PDB entry 7M8C | X-ray diffraction, 1.85 A resolution | chains A and T of the 3 polymer chains in the assembly

[Chain A]
Molecule: DNA polymerase eta
Source organism: Homo sapiens
Notes: EC 2.7.7.7
UniProtKB: Q9Y253 (POLH_HUMAN); residues 1-432 here = UniProt positions 1-432
Chain sequence (435 residues; each row starts with the number of its first residue; numbers below 1 keep their minus sign (Gly-2 is residue -2)):
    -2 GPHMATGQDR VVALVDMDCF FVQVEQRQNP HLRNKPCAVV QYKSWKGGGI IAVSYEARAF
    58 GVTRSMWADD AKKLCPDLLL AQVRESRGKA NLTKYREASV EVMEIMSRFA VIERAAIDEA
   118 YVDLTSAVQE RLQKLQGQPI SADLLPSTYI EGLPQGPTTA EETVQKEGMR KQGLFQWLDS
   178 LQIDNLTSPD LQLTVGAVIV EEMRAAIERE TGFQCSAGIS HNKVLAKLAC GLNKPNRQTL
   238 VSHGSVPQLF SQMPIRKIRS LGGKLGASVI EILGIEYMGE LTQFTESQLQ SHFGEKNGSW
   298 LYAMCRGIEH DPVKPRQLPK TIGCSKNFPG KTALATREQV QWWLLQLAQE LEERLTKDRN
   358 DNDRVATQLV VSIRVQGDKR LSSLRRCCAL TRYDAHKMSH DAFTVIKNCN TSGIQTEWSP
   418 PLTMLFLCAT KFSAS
Disordered / not traced: 155-159
Differences from the reference sequence: expression tag (-2 to 0); engineered mutation Ala113 (Ser in Q9Y253)
Metal / ion sites: Mg2+ site 1: Asp13, Asp115, Glu116 (together with 2'-deoxyadenosine 5'-triphosphate) (shared with 2 residues of chain P); Ca2+: Asp13, Met14, Asp115 (together with 2'-deoxyadenosine 5'-triphosphate); Mg2+ site 2: Asp13, Met14, Asp115 (together with diphosphate) (shared with 1 residue of chain P)
Ligand contacts:
  - : Asp13, Met14, Asp15, Cys16, Asp115
  - diphosphate / 2'-deoxyadenosine 5'-triphosphate: Asp13, Met14, Asp15, Cys16, Phe17, Phe18, Ile48, Ala49, Tyr52, Arg55, Arg61, Ile114, Asp115, Lys231
Curated features (UniProtKB/Swiss-Prot):
  - binding site (Mg(2+)): Asp13, Met14, Asp115, Glu116
  - binding site (Mn(2+)): Asp13, Met14, Asp115, Glu116
  - binding site (a 2'-deoxyribonucleoside 5'-triphosphate): Arg61
  - natural variant: Val37 (deletion: In XPV), Leu75 (deletion: In XPV), Arg93 (R93P: In XPV), Arg111 (R111H: In XPV), Thr122 (T122P: In XPV), Gly153 (G153D: In a breast cancer sample), Thr191 (T191P: In XPV), Gly263 (G263V: In XPV), Val266 (V266D: In XPV), Gly295 (G295R: In XPV), Arg361 (R361S: In XPV)
  - mutagenesis: Tyr52 (Y52A/F: Reduces DNA polymerase activity; Y52E: Reduces DNA polymerase activity. Increases fidelity of replication and reduces translesion bypass), Arg61 (R61A: Reduces enzymatic activity by two-thirds), Ser62 (S62G: Increased DNA polymerase activity and translesion bypass compared to wild-type), Ala68 (A68S/V: Severe reduction in thymine dimer translesion bypass), Asn324 to Pro326 (Reduces binding to chromatin and to monoubiquitinated PCNA. Abolishes binding to monoubiquitinated PCNA; when associated with 705-E--H-713 Del)
From the paper describing this entry:
  - mutagenesis - S113A: unchanged catalytic activity with the 9-nt DNA/RNA hybrid strand
  - mutagenesis - S113A: unchanged catalytic activity on RNA-terminated primers
  - mutagenesis - S113A: unchanged catalytic activity on 2'F-dA
  - mutagenesis - S113A: decreased binding to Mg2+ (from molecular simulation)
  - mutagenesis - S113A: decreased binding to incoming nucleotide

[Chain T]
Molecule: 12-nt DNA strand
Sequence (12 nucleotides; each row starts with the number of its first residue):
     1 CATTTTGACG CT
Ligand contacts: diphosphate / 2'-deoxyadenosine 5'-triphosphate: DT3, DT4, DT5

[Interface between chain A and chain T]
Pairs across the interface (42; chain A residue first):
  Gln38(A) with DT3(T), base contact; DT4(T), hydrogen bond to the base; DT5(T), sugar contact
  Tyr39(A) with DT4(T), phosphate contact; DT5(T), hydrogen bond to the phosphate
  Trp42(A) with DA2(T), stacking on the base
  Gly46(A) with DT3(T), base contact
  Ile47(A) with DT3(T), base contact
  Arg61(A) with DT3(T), base contact
  Ser62(A) with DT3(T), hydrogen bond to the base
  Trp64(A) with DA2(T), phosphate contact; DT3(T), phosphate contact
  Lys86(A) with DT6(T), salt bridge to the phosphate
  Leu89(A) with DT5(T), phosphate contact; DT6(T), phosphate contact
  Arg93(A) with DT6(T), salt bridge to the phosphate; DG7(T), salt bridge to the phosphate
  Lys293(A) with DG10(T), salt bridge to the phosphate
  Lys311(A) with DC9(T), phosphate contact
  Arg313(A) with DA8(T), salt bridge to the phosphate; DC9(T), salt bridge to the phosphate
  Pro316(A) with DA8(T), phosphate contact
  Lys317(A) with DA8(T), hydrogen bond to the phosphate; DC9(T), salt bridge to the phosphate
  Thr318(A) with DG7(T), sugar contact; DA8(T), hydrogen bond to the phosphate
  Ile319(A) with DG7(T), phosphate contact
  Gly320(A) with DT6(T), sugar contact; DG7(T), hydrogen bond to the phosphate
  Cys321(A) with DT6(T), phosphate contact
  Ser322(A) with DT5(T), sugar contact; DT6(T), hydrogen bond to the phosphate
  Lys323(A) with DT5(T), salt bridge to the phosphate
  Asn324(A) with DT4(T), hydrogen bond to the phosphate; DT5(T), hydrogen bond to the phosphate
  Pro326(A) with DA2(T), base contact; DT4(T), phosphate contact
  Gly327(A) with DC1(T), phosphate contact; DA2(T), phosphate contact
  Thr329(A) with DA2(T), base contact
  Arg351(A) with DT6(T), salt bridge to the phosphate; DG7(T), salt bridge to the phosphate
Other interface residues (no listed pair), chain A (32 interface residues in all): Ile48, Ala87, Arg111, Leu315, Glu347
Other interface residues (no listed pair), chain T (11 interface residues in all): DC11

[Overview]
Chain A and chain T form an interface of 32 and 11 residues respectively, with 9 hydrogen bonds, 10 salt
bridges and 1 aromatic stacking contact. Polar contacts include Gln38(A)-DT4(T), Ser62(A)-DT3(T) and
Tyr39(A)-DT5(T). The paper reports that S113A of chain A reduces binding to Mg2+; S113A of chain A reduces
binding to incoming nucleotide.
Here chain A is DNA polymerase eta (Homo sapiens) and chain T is a 12-nt DNA strand. Entry 7M8C (Human DNA Pol
eta S113A with rA-ended primer and dATP: in crystallo reaction for 230 s) was determined by X-ray diffraction
together with 7M7L, 7M7M, 7M7N, 7M7O, 7M7P, 7M7Q and 19 further entries from the same study.
